7P6Z - chains 3 and k of the 55 polymer chains in the assembly; structure by electron microscopy, 3.50 A resolution.

[Chain 3]
Molecule: 23S ribosomal RNA
From: Mycoplasma pneumoniae M129
Sequence (2907 nucleotides; row label = number of the first residue in the row):
     1 UACAAUAAGUUACUAAGGGCUUAUGGUGGAUGCCUUGGCACUAAUAGGCG
    51 AUGAAGGACGUGUUAACCUGCGAUAAGCUUCGGGUAGGUGGUAAGAACCU
   101 CAGAUCCGGAGAUUUCCGAAUGGAGCAAUCCGGUAGUUGGAAACAGCUAU
   151 CAUUAAUUGAUGAAUAAAUAGUCAAUUAAAGCAAUACGUGGUGAAGUGAA
   201 ACAUCUCAGUAGCCACAGGAAAAGAAAACGAAUGUGAUUCCGUGUGUAGU
   251 GGCGAGCGAAAGCGGAACAGGCCAAACUUAUCAUUAGAUAGGGGUUGUAG
   301 GGCUUGCAAUGUGGACUUGAAAACGAUAGAAGAAGCUGUUGGAAAGCAGC
   351 GCGCAAAAGGGUGAUAGCCCCGUAUUUGAAAUUGUUUUCAUACCUAGCGA
   401 GAUCCCUGAGUAGCUCGGAAAACGUUAUUUUGAGUGAAUCUGCCCAGACC
   451 AUUGGGUAAGCCUAAAUACUAAUUAGUGACCGAUAGCGAAACAGUACCGU
   501 GAGGGAAAGGUGAAAAGAACCCAGAGAUGGGAGUGAAAUAGAUUCUGAAA
   551 CCAUAUGCCUACAACGUGUCAGAGCACAUUAAUGUGUGAUGGCGUGCGUU
   601 UUGAAGUAUGAGCCGGCGAGUUAUGAUAGCAAGCGUUAGUUAACCAGGAG
   651 AUGGGGAGCUGUAGCGAAAGCGAGUUUUAAAAGAGCGUUUGUUUGUUAUU
   701 AUAGACCCGAAACGGGUUGAGCUAGUCAUGAGCAGGUUGAAGGUUGAGUA
   751 ACAUCAACUGGAGGACCGAACCGACUCUCGUUGAAACGAUAGCGGAUGAC
   801 UUGUGAUUAGGGGUGAAAUUCCAAUCGAAAUCCGUGAUAGCUGGUUCUCG
   851 UCGAAAUAGCUUUAAGGCUAGCGUGAGAUCACAAAUAAGUGGAGGUAAAG
   901 CUACUGAAUGUAUGAUGGCGCCACCUAGGCGUACUGAAUACAAUUAAACU
   951 CUGAAUGCCAUUUAUUUUAUUCUCGCAGUCAGACAGUGGGGGAUAAGCUU
  1001 CAUUGUCAAGAGGGGAAGAGCCCAGAUCAUUAAAUAAGGUCCCCAAAAUA
  1051 UACUAAGUGGAAAAGGAUGUGAAAGUGCUAAAACAGCAAGGAUGUUGGCU
  1101 UAGAAGCAGCCAUCGUUUAAAGAGUGCGUAACAGCUCACUUGUCGAGUGU
  1151 UUUUGCGCCGAAGAUGUAACGGGGCUAAGUAUAUUACCGAAUUUAUGGAU
  1201 AAGAUUUAUAUCUUGUGGUAGACGAGCGUUGUAUUGGAGUUGAAGUCAAA
  1251 GCGUGAGCAUUGGUGGAUCCAAUACAAGUGAGAAUGCCGGCAUGAGUAAC
  1301 GCUUGGGAGUGAGAAUCUCCCAAACCGAUUGACUAAGGUUUCCUGGACCA
  1351 GGGUCGUCCUUCCAGGGUUAGUCUGGACCUAAGCUGAGGCUGAAAAGCGU
  1401 AGGCGAUGGACAACAGGUUAAUAUUCCUGUACUUACAGUUAGACUGAUGG
  1451 AGUGACAAAGAAGGUUUUCCACCCCCAUAAUUGGAUUUGGGGAUAAAUCA
  1501 UAAGGUGGUACAAUAGGCAAAUCCGUUGUGCAUAACAUUGAGUGAUGAUG
  1551 UCGAGUGAAUGAGUGAUCAAGUAGCGAAGGUGGUAUUAAUCAUGCUUUCA
  1601 AGAAAAGCUUCUAGGGUUAAUCUAGCUGUAACCAGUACCGAGAACGAACA
  1651 CACGUAGUCAAGGAGAGGAUCCUAAGGUUAGCGAGUGAACUAUAGCCAAG
  1701 GAACUCUGCAAAUUAACCCCGUAAGUUAGCGAGAAGGGGUGCUUAUGUAA
  1751 AAGUAAGCCGCAGUGAAGAACGAGGGGGGACUGUUUAACUAAAACACAAC
  1801 UCUAUGCCAAACCGUAAGGUGAUGUAUAUGGGGUGACACCUGCCCAGUGC
  1851 UGGAAGGUUAAAGAAGGAGGUUAGCGCAAGCGAAGCUUUUAACUGAAGCC
  1901 CCAGUGAACGGCGGCCGUAACUAUAACGGUCCUAAGGUAGCGAAAUUCCU
  1951 AGUCGGGUAAAUUCCGUCCCGCUUGAAUGGUGUAACCAUCUCUUGACUGU
  2001 CUCGGCUAUAGACUCGGUGAAAUCCAGGUACGGGUGAAGACACCCGUUAG
  2051 GCGCAACGGGACGGAAAGACCCCGUGAAGCUUUACUGUAGCUUAAUAUUG
  2101 AUCAGGACAUUAUCAUGUAGAGAAUAGGUAGGAGCAAUCGAUGCAAGUUC
  2151 GCUAGGACUUGUUGAUGCGAAAGGUGGAAUACUACCCUUGGUUGUGUGCU
  2201 GUUCUAAUUGGUAACUGUUAUCCAGUUUCAAGACAGUGUUAGGUGGGCAG
  2251 UUUGACUGGGGCGGUCGCCUCCUAAAAGGUAACGGAGGCGUACAAAGGUA
  2301 CCUUCAGUACGGUUGGAAAUCGUAUGUAGAGUGUAAUGGUGUAAGGGUGC
  2351 UUGACUGUGAGACAUACAGGUCGAACAGGUGAGAAAUCAGGUCAUAGUGA
  2401 UCCGGUGGUCCAGUAUGGAAUGGCCAUCGCUCAACGGAUAAAAGCUACUC
  2451 CGGGGAUAACAGGCUGAUACUGCCCAAGAGUUCAUAUCGACGGCAGUGUU
  2501 UGGCACCUCGAUGUCGACUCAUCUCAUCCUCGAGCUGAAGCAGGUUCGAA
  2551 GGGUUCGGCUGUUCGCCGAUUAAAGAGAUACGUGAGUUGGGUUCAAACCG
  2601 UCGUGAGACAGGUUGGUCCCUAUCUAUUGUGCCCGUAGGAAGAUUGAAGA
  2651 GUGUUGCUUCUAGUACGAGAGGACCGAAGCGAGGACACCUCUUAUGCUCC
  2701 AGUUGUAGCGCCAGCUGCACCGCUGGGUAGUAACGUGUCUAUUAGAUAAA
  2751 CGCUGAAAGCAUCUAAGUGUGAAACUAUCUCAAAGAUUAAUCUUCCCAUU
  2801 UCGCAAGAAAGUAAGAGCCGUCAAAGACGAUGACGUUGAUAGGUUACAGG
  2851 UGUAAGCAUAGUGAUAUGUUGAGCUGAGUAAUACUAAUUGCUCGAGGACU
  2901 UAUUGGA
Not modelled in the structure: 1-7, 1560-1569, 2803-2806, 2901-2907
Bound ions: Mg2+ site 1: G447, A2415; Mg2+ site 2 near U600 (its only coordinating residue here); Mg2+ site 3: U609, A2511; Mg2+ site 4 near U781 (its only coordinating residue here); Mg2+ site 5 near A898 (its only coordinating residue here); Mg2+ site 6: A1295, U2623; Mg2+ site 7: A1298, C2013; Mg2+ site 8: A1299, A2012; Mg2+ site 9 near G1642 (its only coordinating residue here); Mg2+ site 10 near A1656 (its only coordinating residue here); Mg2+ site 11 near U1670 (its only coordinating residue here); Mg2+ site 12 near G1835 (its only coordinating residue here); 6 more Mg2+ sites not listed

[Chain k]
Molecule: 50S ribosomal protein L15
From: Mycoplasma pneumoniae M129
Reference sequence: Q50300 (RL15_MYCPN); residues 1-151 here = UniProt positions 1-151
Sequence (151 residues; row label = number of the first residue in the row):
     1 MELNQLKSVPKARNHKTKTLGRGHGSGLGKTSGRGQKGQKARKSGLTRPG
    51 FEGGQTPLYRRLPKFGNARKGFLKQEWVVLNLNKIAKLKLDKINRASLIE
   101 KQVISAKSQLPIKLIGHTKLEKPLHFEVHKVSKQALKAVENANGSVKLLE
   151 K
Not modelled in the structure: 1-2, 151

[How chain 3 and chain k interact]
Contacting residue pairs (160):
  A199(3) / Arg-48(k)  sugar contact
  A200(3) / Gln-39(k)  base contact
  A200(3) / Arg-48(k)  salt bridge to the phosphate
  A200(3) / Phe-51(k)  base contact
  A248(3) / Gly-71(k)  hydrogen bond to the sugar
  G249(3) / Asn-67(k)  hydrogen bond to the phosphate
  G249(3) / Lys-70(k)  phosphate contact
  G249(3) / Gly-71(k)  hydrogen bond to the phosphate
  U250(3) / Lys-70(k)  salt bridge to the phosphate
  C253(3) / Lys-64(k)  hydrogen bond to the sugar
  G254(3) / Arg-60(k)  phosphate contact
  A255(3) / Arg-48(k)  phosphate contact
  A255(3) / Tyr-59(k)  phosphate contact
  G256(3) / Arg-48(k)  phosphate contact
  U599(3) / Lys-30(k)  salt bridge to the phosphate
  U600(3) / Lys-30(k)  salt bridge to the phosphate
  U600(3) / Gln-36(k)  hydrogen bond to the phosphate
  U600(3) / Lys-37(k)  hydrogen bond to the phosphate
  U601(3) / Gln-36(k)  phosphate contact
  U601(3) / Lys-37(k)  salt bridge to the phosphate
  G620(3) / Leu-20(k)  sugar contact
  G620(3) / Arg-22(k)  salt bridge to the phosphate
  G620(3) / Ser-32(k)  hydrogen bond to the base
  G620(3) / Arg-34(k)  base contact
  G629(3) / His-15(k)  hydrogen bond to the base
  C630(3) / His-15(k)  base contact
  A631(3) / Ala-12(k)  sugar contact
  U636(3) / Lys-87(k)  hydrogen bond to the sugar
  U637(3) / Asn-81(k)  base contact
  U637(3) / Lys-84(k)  base contact
  U637(3) / Ile-85(k)  hydrogen bond to the base
  U637(3) / Leu-88(k)  base contact
  U637(3) / Val-103(k)  sugar contact
  A657(3) / Ser-105(k)  hydrogen bond to the phosphate
  U662(3) / Lys-84(k)  sugar contact
  A663(3) / Asn-81(k)  hydrogen bond to the base
  A663(3) / Asn-83(k)  hydrogen bond to the phosphate
  C665(3) / Lys-74(k)  base contact
  G666(3) / Lys-74(k)  hydrogen bond to the base
  A667(3) / Gly-66(k)  hydrogen bond to the sugar
  A667(3) / Asn-67(k)  sugar contact
  A667(3) / Ala-68(k)  hydrogen bond to the sugar
  A668(3) / Ala-68(k)  sugar contact
  A669(3) / Lys-74(k)  phosphate contact
  G670(3) / Lys-74(k)  hydrogen bond to the base
  C671(3) / Lys-113(k)  base contact
  C671(3) / Lys-130(k)  salt bridge to the phosphate
  C671(3) / Lys-133(k)  hydrogen bond to the phosphate
  G672(3) / Lys-113(k)  hydrogen bond to the base
  G672(3) / Ile-115(k)  base contact
  G672(3) / Ser-132(k)  hydrogen bond to the phosphate
  G672(3) / Lys-133(k)  salt bridge to the phosphate
  G672(3) / Gln-134(k)  hydrogen bond to the phosphate
  A673(3) / Ile-115(k)  phosphate contact
  A673(3) / Gly-116(k)  hydrogen bond to the phosphate
  A673(3) / His-117(k)  salt bridge to the phosphate
  A673(3) / Ser-132(k)  phosphate contact
  A673(3) / Gln-134(k)  hydrogen bond to the phosphate
  G674(3) / His-117(k)  salt bridge to the phosphate
  G674(3) / Gln-134(k)  hydrogen bond to the phosphate
  G695(3) / Arg-13(k)  sugar contact
  U696(3) / Arg-13(k)  sugar contact
  U696(3) / His-15(k)  hydrogen bond to the sugar
  U697(3) / His-15(k)  hydrogen bond to the sugar
  U697(3) / Lys-16(k)  phosphate contact
  U697(3) / Thr-17(k)  phosphate contact
  A698(3) / Thr-17(k)  hydrogen bond to the phosphate
  A698(3) / Lys-18(k)  hydrogen bond to the phosphate
  U699(3) / Lys-18(k)  salt bridge to the phosphate
  U700(3) / Leu-46(k)  phosphate contact
  A701(3) / Leu-46(k)  phosphate contact
  A701(3) / Pro-49(k)  sugar contact
  A705(3) / Lys-43(k)  phosphate contact
  A705(3) / Ser-44(k)  phosphate contact
  C706(3) / Ala-41(k)  hydrogen bond to the base
  C706(3) / Ser-44(k)  phosphate contact
  C707(3) / Lys-43(k)  phosphate contact
  A839(3) / Ser-44(k)  hydrogen bond to the phosphate
  G840(3) / Gln-39(k)  sugar contact
  G840(3) / Arg-42(k)  phosphate contact
  C841(3) / Gly-38(k)  phosphate contact
  C841(3) / Arg-42(k)  salt bridge to the phosphate
  U842(3) / Lys-37(k)  salt bridge to the phosphate
  U842(3) / Arg-42(k)  salt bridge to the phosphate
  U845(3) / Gly-21(k)  sugar contact
  U845(3) / Lys-30(k)  hydrogen bond to the base
  U845(3) / Ser-32(k)  base contact
  U846(3) / Gly-21(k)  phosphate contact
  U846(3) / Arg-22(k)  hydrogen bond to the base
  U846(3) / Gly-23(k)  hydrogen bond to the phosphate
  U846(3) / Gly-29(k)  phosphate contact
  U846(3) / Lys-30(k)  phosphate contact
  C847(3) / Arg-22(k)  base contact
  U848(3) / Gly-23(k)  phosphate contact
  U848(3) / His-24(k)  phosphate contact
  U848(3) / Gly-25(k)  hydrogen bond to the phosphate
  U848(3) / Ser-26(k)  base contact
  C849(3) / Gly-25(k)  hydrogen bond to the base
  C849(3) / Ser-26(k)  base contact
  C860(3) / Gln-55(k)  hydrogen bond to the sugar
  U861(3) / Gly-53(k)  hydrogen bond to the sugar
  U861(3) / Gly-54(k)  sugar contact
  U861(3) / Gln-55(k)  hydrogen bond to the sugar
  G866(3) / Gln-39(k)  hydrogen bond to the sugar
  G866(3) / Gly-53(k)  hydrogen bond to the base
  G867(3) / Gln-39(k)  hydrogen bond to the phosphate
  G867(3) / Lys-40(k)  phosphate contact
  G867(3) / Glu-52(k)  base contact
  G867(3) / Gly-53(k)  base contact
  C868(3) / Lys-40(k)  salt bridge to the phosphate
  C868(3) / Phe-51(k)  sugar contact
  C868(3) / Glu-52(k)  sugar contact
  G978(3) / Arg-34(k)  phosphate contact
  G978(3) / Gly-35(k)  phosphate contact
  U979(3) / Gly-35(k)  phosphate contact
  U979(3) / Gln-36(k)  hydrogen bond to the phosphate
  A1220(3) / Thr-31(k)  phosphate contact
  G1221(3) / Thr-31(k)  hydrogen bond to the phosphate
  G1221(3) / Gly-33(k)  hydrogen bond to the phosphate
  G1221(3) / Arg-34(k)  phosphate contact
  G1221(3) / Gly-35(k)  phosphate contact
  A1222(3) / Leu-28(k)  phosphate contact
  C1223(3) / Lys-18(k)  phosphate contact
  G1224(3) / Lys-16(k)  hydrogen bond to the base
  U1234(3) / Gln-5(k)  sugar contact
  U1234(3) / Leu-6(k)  hydrogen bond to the sugar
  U1235(3) / Leu-6(k)  sugar contact
  A1272(3) / Leu-6(k)  base contact
  U1273(3) / Leu-6(k)  base contact
  U1273(3) / Lys-7(k)  sugar contact
  U1273(3) / Ser-8(k)  hydrogen bond to the sugar
  A1274(3) / Ser-8(k)  sugar contact
  C1275(3) / Arg-13(k)  salt bridge to the phosphate
  G1280(3) / Arg-22(k)  salt bridge to the phosphate
  A2366(3) / Glu-52(k)  base contact
  C2367(3) / Leu-58(k)  sugar contact
  C2367(3) / Arg-61(k)  base contact
  A2368(3) / Arg-61(k)  sugar contact
  A2400(3) / Arg-61(k)  hydrogen bond to the sugar
  U2401(3) / Arg-60(k)  hydrogen bond to the sugar
  U2401(3) / Arg-61(k)  hydrogen bond to the sugar
  U2401(3) / Leu-62(k)  sugar contact
  U2401(3) / Pro-63(k)  phosphate contact
  C2402(3) / Pro-63(k)  phosphate contact
  C2402(3) / Lys-64(k)  salt bridge to the phosphate
  C2403(3) / Lys-64(k)  salt bridge to the phosphate
  A2412(3) / Arg-69(k)  hydrogen bond to the phosphate
  G2413(3) / Arg-69(k)  salt bridge to the phosphate
  U2414(3) / Phe-72(k)  sugar contact
  G2422(3) / Asn-67(k)  sugar contact
  G2422(3) / Ala-68(k)  base contact
  G2423(3) / Gly-66(k)  phosphate contact
  G2423(3) / Asn-67(k)  sugar contact
  G2423(3) / Ala-68(k)  sugar contact
  C2424(3) / Gly-66(k)  hydrogen bond to the phosphate
  G2436(3) / Gln-55(k)  hydrogen bond to the base
  G2436(3) / Thr-56(k)  hydrogen bond to the sugar
  G2436(3) / Arg-61(k)  base contact
  G2437(3) / Thr-56(k)  hydrogen bond to the base
  A2456(3) / Lys-37(k)  base contact
Also at the interface, not in a pair above, chain 3 (96 interface residues in all): U247, U689, C708, G843, G859, U863, A977, A981, A1225, A1233, C2411
Also at the interface, not in a pair above, chain k (82 interface residues in all): Val-9, Thr-19, Thr-47, Phe-65, Leu-73, Lys-101, Val-131, Ala-135

[Overview]
96 residues of chain 3 and 82 residues of chain k are in contact, with 55 hydrogen bonds and 20 salt bridges.
Among the polar pairs are G620(3)/Ser-32(k), G629(3)/His-15(k) and U637(3)/Ile-85(k). G447(3) and A2415(3)
form the Mg2+ site 1.
Here chain 3 is 23S ribosomal RNA and chain k is 50S ribosomal protein L15, both from Mycoplasma pneumoniae
M129. Entry 7P6Z (Mycoplasma pneumoniae 70S ribosome in untreated cells) was determined by electron
microscopy, deposited together with 7OOC, 7OOD, 7PAH, 7PAI, 7PAJ, 7PAK and 23 further entries.
